5VHF - chains D and U of the 19 polymer chains in the assembly; structure by electron microscopy, 5.70 A resolution (low resolution: residue-level contacts below are approximate; hydrogen-bond / salt-bridge calls are withheld).

Chain D:
Name: 26S proteasome regulatory subunit 6B
Organism: Homo sapiens
UniProt: P43686 (PRS6B_HUMAN); residue numbers follow UniProt; this construct covers 39-406
Chain sequence (368 residues; each row starts with the number of its first residue):
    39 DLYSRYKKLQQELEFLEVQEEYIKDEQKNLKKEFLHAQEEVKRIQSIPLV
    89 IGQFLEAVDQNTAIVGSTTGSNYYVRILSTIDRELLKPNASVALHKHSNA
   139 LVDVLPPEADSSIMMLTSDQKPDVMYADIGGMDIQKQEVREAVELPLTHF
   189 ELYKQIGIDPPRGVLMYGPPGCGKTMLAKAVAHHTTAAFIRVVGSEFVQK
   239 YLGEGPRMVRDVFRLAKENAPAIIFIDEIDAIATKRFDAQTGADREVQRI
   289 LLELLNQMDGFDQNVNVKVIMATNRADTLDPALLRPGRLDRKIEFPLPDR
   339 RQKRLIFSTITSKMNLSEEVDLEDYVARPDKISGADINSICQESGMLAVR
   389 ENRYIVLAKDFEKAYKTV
Unresolved in the structure: 146-169
Curated features (UniProtKB/Swiss-Prot):
  - binding site (ATP): G206 to T213
  - modified residue (N6-acetyllysine): K397, K401

Chain U:
Name: 26S proteasome non-ATPase regulatory subunit 1
Organism: Homo sapiens
UniProt: Q99460 (PSMD1_HUMAN); residue numbers follow UniProt; this construct covers 95-935
Chain sequence (841 residues; each row starts with the number of its first residue):
    95 EYVETIIAKCIDHYTKQCVENADLPEGEKKPIDQRLEGIVNKMFQRCLDD
   145 HKYKQAIGIALETRRLDVFEKTILESNDVPGMLAYSLKLCMSLMQNKQFR
   195 NKVLRVLVKIYMNLEKPDFINVCQCLIFLDDPQAVSDILEKLVKEDNLLM
   245 AYQICFDLYESASQQFLSSVIQNLRTVGTPIASVPGSTNTGTVPGSEKDS
   295 DSMETEEKTSSAFVGKTPEASPEPKDQTLKMIKILSGEMAIELHLQFLIR
   345 NNNTDLMILKNTKDAVRNSVCHTATVIANSFMHCGTTSDQFLRDNLEWLA
   395 RATNWAKFTATASLGVIHKGHEKEALQLMATYLPKDTSPGSAYQEGGGLY
   445 ALGLIHANHGGDIIDYLLNQLKNASNDIVRHGGSLGLGLAAMGTARQDVY
   495 DLLKTNLYQDDAVTGEAAGLALGLVMLGSKNAQAIEDMVGYAQETQHEKI
   545 LRGLAVGIALVMYGRMEEADALIESLCRDKDPILRRSGMYTVAMAYCGSG
   595 NNKAIRRLLHVAVSDVNDDVRRAAVESLGFILFRTPEQCPSVVSLLSESY
   645 NPHVRYGAAMALGICCAGTGNKEAINLLEPMTNDPVNYVRQGALIASALI
   695 MIQQTEITCPKVNQFRQLYSKVINDKHDDVMAKFGAILAQGILDAGGHNV
   745 TISLQSRTGHTHMPSVVGVLVFTQFWFWFPLSHFLSLAYTPTCVIGLNKD
   795 LKMPKVQYKSNCKPSTFAYPAPLEVPKEKEKEKVSTAVLSITAKAKKKEK
   845 EKEKKEEEKMEVDEAEKKEEKEKKKEPEPNFQLLDNPARVMPAQLKVLTM
   895 PETCRYQPFKPLSIGGIIILKDTSEDIEELVEPVAAHGPKI
Unresolved in the structure: 275-316, 821-833, 845-879
Curated features (UniProtKB/Swiss-Prot):
  - modified residue: T273 (Phosphothreonine), S290 (Phosphoserine), K310 (N6-acetyllysine), T311 (Phosphothreonine), S315 (Phosphoserine), K720 (N6-acetyllysine), T830 (Phosphothreonine), S834 (Phosphoserine)

Interface between chain D and chain U:
Pairs across the interface - 36 pairs, chain D then chain U:
  D39(D) with Y179(U)
  L40(D) with K148(U)
  Y41(D) with K148(U); G152(U); I153(U); E156(U)
  S42(D) with Y179(U); L183(U)
  Y44(D) with E156(U)
  K45(D) with L155(U); E156(U); R158(U); L187(U)
  K46(D) with S186(U)
  Q49(D) with S186(U); S593(U)
  E52(D) with M188(U); N596(U)
  F53(D) with L626(U); Q632(U); V636(U)
  E55(D) with R600(U)
  V56(D) with N596(U); I599(U); R600(U)
  Q57(D) with V636(U)
  E59(D) with R600(U)
  Y60(D) with L603(U); L640(U)
  D63(D) with H604(U)
  E64(D) with V607(U); L639(U)
  N67(D) with V607(U); S608(U)
  L68(D) with V607(U)
  E71(D) with Y644(U)
Other interface residues (no listed pair), chain D (22 interface residues in all): I61, A75
Other interface residues (no listed pair), chain U (28 interface residues in all): Q149, K182, R615

Summary:
The interface between chain D and chain U involves 22 residues on one side and 28 on the other. Curated
annotation (UniProt) lists 8 ATP-binding residues on chain D.
Here chain D is 26S proteasome regulatory subunit 6B and chain U is 26S proteasome non-ATPase regulatory
subunit 1, both from Homo sapiens. Entry 5VHF (Conformational Landscape of the p28-Bound Human Proteasome
Regulatory Particle) was determined by electron microscopy (same publication as 5VGZ, 5VHH, 5VHI, 5VHJ, 5VHM,
5VHN and 5 further entries).
